PDB entry 7NKG | X-ray diffraction, 1.60 A resolution | chains A and B of the 6 polymer chains in the assembly

[Chain A]
Protein: Methyl-coenzyme M reductase alpha subunit
From: Methermicoccus shengliensis DSM 18856
Notes: EC 2.8.4.1; engineered mutation(s): wild-type
Chain sequence (569 residues; row label = number of the first residue in the row):
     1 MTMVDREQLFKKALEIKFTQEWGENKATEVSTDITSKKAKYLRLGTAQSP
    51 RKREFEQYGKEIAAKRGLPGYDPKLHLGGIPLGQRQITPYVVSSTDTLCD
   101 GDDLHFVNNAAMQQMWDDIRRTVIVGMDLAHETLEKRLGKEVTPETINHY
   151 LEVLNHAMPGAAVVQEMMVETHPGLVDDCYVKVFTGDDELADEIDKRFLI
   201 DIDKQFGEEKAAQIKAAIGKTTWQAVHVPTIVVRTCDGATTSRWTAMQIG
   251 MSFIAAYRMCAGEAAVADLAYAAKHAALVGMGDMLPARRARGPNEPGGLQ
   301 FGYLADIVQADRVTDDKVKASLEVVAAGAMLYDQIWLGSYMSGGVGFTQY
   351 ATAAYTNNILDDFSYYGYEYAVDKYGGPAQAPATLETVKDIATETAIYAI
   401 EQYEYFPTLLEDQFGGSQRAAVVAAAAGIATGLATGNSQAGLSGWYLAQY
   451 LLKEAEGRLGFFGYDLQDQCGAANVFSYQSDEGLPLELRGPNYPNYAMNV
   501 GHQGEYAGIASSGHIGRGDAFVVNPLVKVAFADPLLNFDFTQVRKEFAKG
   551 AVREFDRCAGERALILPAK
Unresolved in the structure: 1-4, 569
Modified / non-standard residues: His-275 (N1-methylated histidine; MHS); Arg-289 (5-methyl-arginine; AGM); Gly-463 (thioglycin; GL3)
Ion coordination: factor 430 Ni: Gln-165 (together with 1-thioethanesulfonic acid); K+: Val-233, Arg-234, Cys-236 (shared with 3 residues of chain D)
Residues lining bound ligands:
  - 1-thioethanesulfonic acid (COM): Tyr-350, Phe-461, Phe-462, Gly-463
  - factor 430 (F43), molecule 1: Ala-161, Ala-162, Val-163, Val-164, Gln-165, Met-168, Val-169, Met-247, Gln-248, Met-251, Ile-254, Ala-261, Gly-262
  - factor 430 (F43), molecule 2: Gly-343, Gly-344, Val-345, Gly-346, Phe-347, Thr-348, Gln-349, Tyr-350, Phe-414, Gly-415, Gln-418, Gly-460, Phe-461
  - Coenzyme B (TP7), molecule 1: Arg-243, Lys-274, His-275
  - Coenzyme B (TP7), molecule 2: Arg-288, Arg-289, Leu-337, Met-341, Ser-342, Phe-347, Phe-461, Ala-497, Met-498, Asn-499, Val-500
From the paper describing this entry:
  - post-translational modification sites: His-275, Arg-289, Gly-463
  - binding site for factor 430: Tyr-350

[Chain B]
Protein: Methyl-coenzyme M reductase beta subunit
From: Methermicoccus shengliensis DSM 18856
Notes: EC 2.8.4.1; engineered mutation(s): wild-type
Chain sequence (433 residues; each row starts with the number of its first residue):
     1 MSDKVDIYSDRGKLLASDVDIMDLAPTRNRAIRTIIHDTKRTAAVNLGGI
    51 EKALANGRIGKVKKIPGKEMKLDIVANAERLAERVKELVQVNEGDDTTVE
   101 VLAGGKFLKVQVPSARLESGAEYVSSITASAAAITQAIIELFDVGIFDAC
   151 MVKAAVWGDYPQTIGLNGGNVSSILEIPQKDEGLGFTLRNIMANHIAAIT
   201 QRNAMNAAALSSILEQCGEFEMGNAIGMFERHQLLGLAYQGLNANNIVYE
   251 TVKEQGKSGTIGTVVHSIVERALEDGVISVDKVAPSGYKFYKANDVMLWN
   301 AYAAAGSLAATMVNCGAARAAQCVSSTLLYFNDLLEKETGLPGCDYGKVQ
   351 GTAVGFSFFSHSIYGGGGPGVFNGNHIVTRHSRGFAIPCVAAAVALDAGT
   401 QMFSPEMTSAVVGTVYGSIPEFREPIKTVAASL
Unresolved in the structure: 1
Residues lining bound ligands:
  - 1-thioethanesulfonic acid (COM): Phe-358, Ser-362, Tyr-364
  - factor 430 (F43): Ser-362, Ile-363, Tyr-364
  - Coenzyme B (TP7): Phe-358, Phe-359, Tyr-364, Gly-365, Gly-366, His-376, Ile-377, Val-378
From the paper describing this entry:
  - conformationally variable residues (loop rearrangement): Ala-53 to Pro-66

[Interface between chain A and chain B]
Pairs across the interface (52; chain A residue first):
  Ala-287(A) / Gln-179(B)
  Ala-287(A) / Lys-180(B)
  Arg-288(A) / His-376(B)  hydrogen bond
  Arg-288(A) / Ile-377(B)
  Arg-289(A) / Glu-182(B)
  Arg-289(A) / Ile-377(B)
  Phe-347(A) / Tyr-364(B)  hydrophobic
  Lys-453(A) / Asp-333(B)  salt bridge
  Lys-453(A) / Gln-350(B)
  Glu-454(A) / Lys-337(B)  salt bridge
  Phe-461(A) / Phe-358(B)  hydrophobic
  Phe-462(A) / Val-354(B)
  Phe-462(A) / Ser-357(B)
  Phe-462(A) / Phe-358(B)  hydrophobic
  Phe-462(A) / His-361(B)
  Gly-463(A) / Val-354(B)
  Gly-463(A) / Phe-358(B)
  Asp-465(A) / Val-354(B)
  Leu-466(A) / Gly-351(B)
  Leu-466(A) / Val-354(B)
  Leu-466(A) / Gly-355(B)
  Leu-466(A) / Val-378(B)
  Leu-466(A) / His-381(B)
  Gln-469(A) / Gly-347(B)
  Gln-469(A) / Gln-350(B)
  Gln-469(A) / Gly-351(B)
  Cys-470(A) / Gly-347(B)
  Cys-470(A) / Lys-348(B)
  Cys-470(A) / His-381(B)
  Ala-473(A) / Tyr-346(B)
  Asn-474(A) / Lys-348(B)  hydrogen bond
  Tyr-478(A) / Phe-229(B)
  Gln-479(A) / Asn-224(B)
  Gln-479(A) / Phe-229(B)
  Ser-480(A) / Met-222(B)  hydrogen bond (side chain-backbone)
  Ser-480(A) / Asn-224(B)  hydrogen bond
  Asp-481(A) / Phe-186(B)
  Asp-481(A) / Met-222(B)
  Asp-481(A) / Asn-224(B)
  Asp-481(A) / Arg-380(B)  salt bridge
  Glu-482(A) / Lys-348(B)  salt bridge
  Glu-482(A) / Arg-383(B)  salt bridge
  Pro-494(A) / Ile-377(B)
  Pro-494(A) / Arg-380(B)
  Pro-494(A) / His-381(B)
  Asn-495(A) / His-381(B)  hydrogen bond
  Ala-497(A) / Ile-377(B)  hydrophobic
  Met-498(A) / Phe-359(B)  hydrophobic
  Met-498(A) / Ile-377(B)
  Met-498(A) / Val-378(B)  hydrophobic
  Met-498(A) / His-381(B)
  Asn-499(A) / Phe-358(B)
Also at the interface, not in a pair above, chain A (28 interface residues in all): Pro-286, Ser-342, Tyr-464
Also at the interface, not in a pair above, chain B (31 interface residues in all): Asp-181, Gly-223, Met-228, Thr-352

[In short]
Chain A and chain B form an interface of 28 and 31 residues respectively; the contacts include 5 hydrogen
bonds and 5 salt bridges. Polar contacts include Lys-453(A)/Asp-333(B), Glu-454(A)/Lys-337(B) and
Asp-481(A)/Arg-380(B). The paper reports a binding site for factor 430 at Tyr-350(A); modification sites
His-275(A), Arg-289(A) and Gly-463(A).
Chain A is Methyl-coenzyme M reductase alpha subunit and chain B is Methyl-coenzyme M reductase beta subunit,
both from Methermicoccus shengliensis DSM 18856; the structure, Methyl-coenzyme M reductase from
Methermicoccus shengliensis at 1.6-A resolution, was determined by X-ray diffraction.
